Entry 7BO9 (X-ray diffraction, 1.56 A resolution); this record covers chains B and D of the 6 polymer chains in the assembly.

Chain B (and D):
Protein: CC-Type2-(VaYd)4-Y3F-W19(BrPhe)
Notes: chain D of this document is another copy of the same molecule, construct and numbering; everything in this record applies to it too
Sequence (32 residues; each row starts with the number of its first residue; numbering starts at 0):
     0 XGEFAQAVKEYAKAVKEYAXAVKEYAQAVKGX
Not modelled in the structure: 31 (chain D: 0, 31)
Modified / non-standard residues: ACE (acetyl group) at position 0; 4BF (4-bromo-L-phenylalanine) at position 19; NH2 (amino group) at position 31

How chain B and chain D interact:
Residue-residue contacts (31):
  ACE_0(B) with Val28(D)
  Phe3(B) with Tyr24(D); Val28(D), hydrophobic
  Ala4(B) with Val28(D), hydrophobic; Lys29(D)
  Val7(B) with Val21(D); Tyr24(D), hydrophobic; Ala25(D), hydrophobic
  Lys8(B) with Ala25(D)
  Tyr10(B) with Tyr17(D); Val21(D), hydrophobic
  Ala11(B) with Val21(D); Lys22(D)
  Val14(B) with Val14(D); Tyr17(D), hydrophobic; Ala18(D)
  Lys15(B) with Ala18(D)
  Tyr17(B) with Tyr10(D), hydrogen bond; Val14(D), hydrophobic
  Ala18(B) with Val14(D), hydrophobic; Lys15(D)
  Val21(B) with Val7(D); Tyr10(D), hydrophobic; Ala11(D), hydrophobic
  Lys22(B) with Ala11(D)
  Tyr24(B) with Phe3(D); Val7(D), hydrophobic
  Ala25(B) with Val7(D), hydrophobic; Lys8(D)
  Val28(B) with Phe3(D), hydrophobic; Ala4(D), hydrophobic
Other interface residues (no listed pair), chain B (17 interface residues in all): Lys29

In short:
The interface between chain B and chain D involves 17 residues on one side and 16 on the other, with 1
hydrogen bond. The hydrogen-bonded pair is Tyr17(B)-Tyr10(D).
Chain B and chain D are both CC-Type2-(VaYd)4-Y3F-W19(BrPhe); the structure, A hexameric de novo coiled-coil
assembly: CC-Type2-(VaYd)4-Y3F-W19(BrPhe), was determined by X-ray diffraction, deposited together with 7BO8
and 7BOA.
